9OH7 - chains B and A of the 4 polymer chains in the assembly; structure by X-ray diffraction, 2.00 A resolution.

# Chain B (and A)
Molecule: Azurin
Source organism: Pseudomonas aeruginosa PAO1
Notes: chain A of this document is another copy of the same molecule, construct and numbering; everything in this record applies to it too
UniProtKB: P00282 (AZUR_PSEAE); residues 1-128 here correspond to UniProt positions 21-148 (UniProt number = residue number + 20)
Amino-acid sequence (128 residues; row label = number of the first residue in the row):
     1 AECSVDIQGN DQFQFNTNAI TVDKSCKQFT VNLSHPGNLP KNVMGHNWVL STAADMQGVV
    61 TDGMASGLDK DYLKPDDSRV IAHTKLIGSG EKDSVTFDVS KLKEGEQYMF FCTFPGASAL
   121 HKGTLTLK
Cystine bridges: Cys3-Cys26
Sequence notes: engineered mutation Phe13 (Met33 in P00282), Ala117 (His137 in P00282), His121 (Met141 in P00282)
Metal / ion sites: Cu ion site 1: Ala1, His83 (together with 2-amino-2-hydroxymethyl-propane-1,3-diol); Cu ion site 2: His46, Cys112, His121
UniProt features mapped onto this chain:
  - binding site (Cu cation): His46, Cys112

# How chain B and chain A interact
Pairs across the interface (7):
  Ala53(B) - Leu39(A)
  Ala54(B) - Asp11(A)
  Ala54(B) - Gln12(A)
  Asp55(B) - Gln12(A)  hydrogen bond
  Gln57(B) - Pro36(A)  hydrogen bond (side chain-backbone)
  Gln57(B) - Gly37(A)
  Gln57(B) - Asn38(A)
Also at the interface, not in a pair above, chain B (5 interface residues in all): Arg79

# Overview
5 residues of chain B face 6 of chain A across their interface; the contacts include 2 hydrogen bonds. Polar
pairs include Asp55(B)-Gln12(A) and Gln57(B)-Pro36(A). Ala1(B) and His83(B) coordinate Cu ion site 1. UniProt
lists Cu cation-binding residues His46(B) and Cys112(B) on chain B.
Chain B and chain A are both Azurin (Pseudomonas aeruginosa PAO1); the structure, M13F/H117A/M121H Azurin with
Cu(II), pH 7.4, was determined by X-ray diffraction (same publication as 9OH6).
